7X47 - chains H and B of the 5 polymer chains in the assembly; structure by electron microscopy, 3.66 A resolution.

Chain H:
Name: 2E6 heavy chain
Source organism: Mus musculus
Sequence (119 residues; row label = number of the first residue in the row):
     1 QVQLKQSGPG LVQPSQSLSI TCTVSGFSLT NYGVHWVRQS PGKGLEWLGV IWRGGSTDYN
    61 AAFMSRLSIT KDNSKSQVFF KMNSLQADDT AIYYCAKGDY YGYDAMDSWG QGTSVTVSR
Disulfides: C22-C95

Chain B:
Name: VP2
Source organism: Coxsackievirus B1
Reference sequence: A0A2S0RQC2 (A0A2S0RQC2_9ENTO); residues 1-263 here correspond to UniProt positions 70-332 (UniProt number = residue number + 69)
Sequence (263 residues; each row starts with the number of its first residue):
     1 SPSAEECGYS DRVRSITLGN STITTQECAN VVVGYGVWPE YLKDNEATAE DQPTQPDVAT
    61 CRFYTLESVQ WMKNSAGWWW KLPDALSQMG LFGQNMQYHY LGRTGYTIHV QCNASKFHQG
   121 CLLVVCVPEA EMGCSNLNNT PEFSELSGGD SARMFTDTQV GESNAKKVQT AVWNAGMGVG
   181 VGNLTIFPHQ WINLRTNNSA TLVMPYINSV PMDNMFRHNN LTLMIIPFVP LNYSEGSSPY
   241 VPITVTIAPM CAEYNGLRLA SNQ
Disordered / not traced: 1-13, 27-29, 40-57, 255-263

Interface between chain H and chain B:
Residue-residue contacts - 15 pairs, chain H then chain B:
  T30(H) - S144(B)  hydrogen bond (backbone-side chain)
  T30(H) - R153(B)
  N31(H) - S151(B)  hydrogen bond
  N31(H) - R153(B)  hydrogen bond
  W52(H) - A165(B)
  R53(H) - S144(B)
  R53(H) - E145(B)  salt bridge
  R53(H) - R153(B)
  G54(H) - E142(B)
  D58(H) - N164(B)
  Y101(H) - M72(B)  hydrogen bond
  Y101(H) - M154(B)  hydrophobic
  Y103(H) - T156(B)  hydrogen bond
  Y103(H) - D157(B)  hydrogen bond
  D104(H) - K167(B)  salt bridge
Interface residues without a listed pair, chain H (10 interface residues in all): G102
Interface residues without a listed pair, chain B (15 interface residues in all): F155, T158, S163

Overview:
10 residues of chain H face 15 of chain B across their interface, with 6 hydrogen bonds and 2 salt bridges.
Among the polar pairs are R53(H)-E145(B), D104(H)-K167(B) and T30(H)-S144(B).
Chain H is 2E6 heavy chain (Mus musculus) and chain B is VP2 (Coxsackievirus B1); the structure, Cryo-EM
structure of Coxsackievirus B1 empty particle in complex with nAb 2E6 (classified from CVB1 mature ..., was
determined by electron microscopy (same publication as 7X2G, 7X2I, 7X2O, 7X2T, 7X2W, 7X35 and 7 further
entries).
